Entry 1T5X (X-ray diffraction, 2.50 A resolution); this record covers chains A and C of the 4 polymer chains in the assembly.

Chain A:
Molecule: HLA class II histocompatibility antigen, DR alpha chain
From: Homo sapiens
Notes: fragment: Extracellular domain
UniProtKB: P01903 (2DRA_HUMAN); residues 2-182 here correspond to UniProt positions 27-207 (UniProt number = residue number + 25)
Sequence (181 residues; row label = number of the first residue in the row):
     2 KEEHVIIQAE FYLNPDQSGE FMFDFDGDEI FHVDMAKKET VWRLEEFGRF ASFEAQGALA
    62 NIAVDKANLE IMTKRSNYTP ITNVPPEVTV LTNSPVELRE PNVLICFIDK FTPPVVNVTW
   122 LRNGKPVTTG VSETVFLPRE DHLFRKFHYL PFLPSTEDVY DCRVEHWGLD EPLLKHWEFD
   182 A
Disordered / not traced: 2-3
Cystine bridges: C107-C163
Swiss-Prot annotation at these positions:
  - region: E179 to A182 (Connecting peptide)
  - site: Q9 (Self- and pathogen-derived peptide antigen), G49 (Self-peptide antigen), F51 (Self- and pathogen-derived peptide antigen), A52 (Self-peptide antigen), S53 (Self- and pathogen-derived peptide antigen), E55 (Pathogen-derived peptide antigen), N62 (Self- and pathogen-derived peptide antigen), N69 (Pathogen-derived peptide antigen), R76 (Self- and pathogen-derived peptide antigen)
  - glycosylation (N-linked (GlcNAc...) asparagine): N78, N118

Chain C:
Molecule: 15-mer peptide fragment of Regulatory protein MIG1
Notes: fragment: Synthetic peptide
UniProtKB: P27705 (MIG1_YEAST); residues 7-14 here correspond to UniProt positions 455-462 (UniProt number = residue number + 448)
Sequence (15 residues; row label = number of the first residue in the row; numbering starts at 0):
     0 AAYSDQATPL LLSPR
Disordered / not traced: 13-14
Construct notes: insertion (0-6)

Interface between chain A and chain C:
Residue-residue contacts (29):
  Q9(A) - D4(C)
  Q9(A) - Q5(C)  hydrogen bond (side chain-backbone)
  E11(A) - T7(C)
  F24(A) - S3(C)
  I31(A) - Y2(C)
  F51(A) - A0(C)
  A52(A) - A0(C)
  A52(A) - Y2(C)  hydrophobic
  S53(A) - A0(C)  hydrogen bond (backbone-backbone)
  S53(A) - A1(C)
  S53(A) - Y2(C)  hydrogen bond (backbone-backbone)
  F54(A) - Y2(C)
  F54(A) - D4(C)
  N62(A) - D4(C)
  N62(A) - Q5(C)  hydrogen bond (side chain-backbone)
  N62(A) - A6(C)
  N62(A) - T7(C)
  V65(A) - T7(C)
  V65(A) - P8(C)
  V65(A) - L9(C)  hydrophobic
  D66(A) - T7(C)
  N69(A) - P8(C)  hydrogen bond (side chain-backbone)
  N69(A) - L9(C)
  N69(A) - L10(C)  hydrogen bond (side chain-backbone)
  I72(A) - L9(C)  hydrophobic
  I72(A) - L10(C)  hydrophobic
  I72(A) - L11(C)
  M73(A) - L10(C)  hydrophobic
  R76(A) - L11(C)  hydrogen bond (side chain-backbone)
Other interface residues (no listed pair), chain A (20 interface residues in all): F22, F32, W43, G58, A68
Other interface residues (no listed pair), chain C (13 interface residues in all): S12

Overview:
Chain A and chain C form an interface of 20 and 13 residues respectively; the contacts include 7 hydrogen
bonds. Polar pairs include Q9(A)-Q5(C), N62(A)-Q5(C) and N69(A)-P8(C).
Chain A is HLA class II histocompatibility antigen, DR alpha chain (Homo sapiens) and chain C is a 15-mer
peptide fragment of Regulatory protein MIG1; the structure, HLA-DR1 in complex with a synthetic peptide
(AAYSDQATPLLLSPR) and the superantigen SEC3-3B2, was determined by X-ray diffraction together with 1T5W from
the same study.
